5BWK - chains U and V of the 24 polymer chains in the assembly; structure by X-ray diffraction, 6.00 A resolution (low resolution: residue-level contacts below are approximate; hydrogen-bond / salt-bridge calls are withheld).

Chain U:
Name: Golgi to ER traffic protein 4
From: Saccharomyces cerevisiae (strain ATCC 204508 / S288c)
UniProt: Q12125 (GET4_YEAST); residues 11-311 here = UniProt positions 11-311
Chain sequence (319 residues; each row starts with the number of its first residue):
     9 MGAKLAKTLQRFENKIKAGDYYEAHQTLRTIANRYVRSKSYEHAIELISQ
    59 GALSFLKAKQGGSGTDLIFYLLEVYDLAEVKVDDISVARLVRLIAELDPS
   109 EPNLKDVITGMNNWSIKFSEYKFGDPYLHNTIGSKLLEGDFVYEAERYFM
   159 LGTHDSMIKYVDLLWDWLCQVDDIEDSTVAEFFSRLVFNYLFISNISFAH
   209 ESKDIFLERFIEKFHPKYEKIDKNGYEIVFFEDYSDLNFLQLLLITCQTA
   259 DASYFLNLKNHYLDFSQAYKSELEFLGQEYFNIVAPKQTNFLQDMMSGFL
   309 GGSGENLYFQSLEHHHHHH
Disordered / not traced: 300-327
Construct notes: initiating methionine (9); expression tag (10, 312-327); conflict Ala258 (Lys in Q12125), Ala260 (Lys in Q12125)

Chain V:
Name: Ubiquitin-like protein MDY2
From: Saccharomyces cerevisiae (strain ATCC 204508 / S288c)
UniProt: Q12285 (MDY2_YEAST); residue numbers follow UniProt; this construct covers 1-56
Chain sequence (56 residues; each row starts with the number of its first residue):
     1 MSTSASGPEHEFVSKFLTLATLTEPKLPKSYTKPLKDVTNLGVPLPTLKY
    51 KYKQNR
Disordered / not traced: 1-2

How chain U and chain V interact:
Pairs across the interface - 103 pairs, chain U then chain V:
  Glu128(U) - Lys36(V)
  Tyr129(U) - Leu35(V)
  Tyr129(U) - Lys36(V)
  Lys130(U) - Thr39(V)
  Phe131(U) - Thr39(V)
  Phe131(U) - Leu41(V)
  Pro134(U) - Leu35(V)
  Leu145(U) - Tyr52(V)
  Leu145(U) - Gln54(V)
  Glu146(U) - Gln54(V)
  Asp148(U) - Tyr52(V)
  Asp148(U) - Lys53(V)
  Asp148(U) - Gln54(V)
  Val150(U) - Tyr52(V)
  Tyr151(U) - Thr47(V)
  Tyr151(U) - Leu48(V)
  Arg155(U) - Leu41(V)
  Leu159(U) - Leu35(V)
  Leu159(U) - Leu41(V)
  Leu171(U) - Tyr52(V)
  Trp175(U) - Leu48(V)
  Trp175(U) - Tyr50(V)
  Trp175(U) - Lys51(V)
  Trp175(U) - Tyr52(V)
  Gln178(U) - Lys51(V)
  Gln178(U) - Tyr52(V)
  Gln178(U) - Lys53(V)
  Val179(U) - Tyr50(V)
  Thr186(U) - Tyr50(V)
  Glu189(U) - Leu48(V)
  Phe190(U) - Leu48(V)
  Phe190(U) - Tyr50(V)
  Arg193(U) - Leu45(V)
  Arg193(U) - Pro46(V)
  Arg193(U) - Leu48(V)
  Phe196(U) - Leu45(V)
  Asn197(U) - Leu45(V)
  Phe200(U) - Leu41(V)
  Phe200(U) - Gly42(V)
  Phe200(U) - Val43(V)
  Ile201(U) - Lys33(V)
  Ser202(U) - Tyr31(V)
  Ser202(U) - Thr32(V)
  Ser202(U) - Lys33(V)
  Asn203(U) - Tyr31(V)
  Asn203(U) - Thr32(V)
  Ile204(U) - Pro28(V)
  Ile204(U) - Lys29(V)
  Ile204(U) - Tyr31(V)
  Ser205(U) - Lys29(V)
  Ser205(U) - Tyr31(V)
  Ser205(U) - Thr32(V)
  His208(U) - Lys29(V)
  Glu227(U) - His10(V)
  Ile229(U) - His10(V)
  Ile229(U) - Ser14(V)
  Ile229(U) - Leu17(V)
  Lys231(U) - Ser14(V)
  Lys231(U) - Leu17(V)
  Lys231(U) - Thr18(V)
  Lys231(U) - Thr21(V)
  Asn232(U) - Thr18(V)
  Asn232(U) - Thr21(V)
  Asn232(U) - Leu22(V)
  Gly233(U) - Lys29(V)
  Tyr234(U) - Leu17(V)
  Tyr234(U) - Thr21(V)
  Tyr234(U) - Pro25(V)
  Tyr234(U) - Lys29(V)
  Ile236(U) - Val13(V)
  Ile236(U) - Leu17(V)
  Phe238(U) - Ser6(V)
  Phe238(U) - Glu9(V)
  Phe238(U) - His10(V)
  Phe238(U) - Val13(V)
  Glu240(U) - Ser6(V)
  Ser243(U) - Glu9(V)
  Asn246(U) - Glu9(V)
  Leu250(U) - Phe12(V)
  Leu250(U) - Val13(V)
  Leu250(U) - Phe16(V)
  Ile253(U) - Leu17(V)
  Thr254(U) - Phe16(V)
  Gln256(U) - Pro25(V)
  Gln256(U) - Lys26(V)
  Gln256(U) - Leu27(V)
  Gln256(U) - Pro28(V)
  Gln256(U) - Lys29(V)
  Thr257(U) - Ala20(V)
  Thr257(U) - Pro25(V)
  Thr257(U) - Lys26(V)
  Ala258(U) - Lys26(V)
  Tyr262(U) - Phe16(V)
  Tyr262(U) - Leu19(V)
  Leu266(U) - Phe16(V)
  His269(U) - Phe12(V)
  Tyr270(U) - Glu9(V)
  Tyr270(U) - Phe12(V)
  Tyr270(U) - Val13(V)
  Ser279(U) - Val43(V)
  Phe283(U) - Asn40(V)
  Phe283(U) - Gly42(V)
  Tyr288(U) - Leu27(V)
Interface residues without a listed pair, chain U (61 interface residues in all): Glu154, Met158, Gly160, Asp230, Glu235, Cys255, Asn265, Glu280
Interface residues without a listed pair, chain V (42 interface residues in all): Thr3, Ser30, Val38, Pro44, Asn55

In short:
61 residues of chain U and 42 residues of chain V are in contact.
Chain U is Golgi to ER traffic protein 4 and chain V is Ubiquitin-like protein MDY2, both from Saccharomyces
cerevisiae (strain ATCC 204508 / S288c); the structure, 6.0 A Crystal structure of a Get3-Get4-Get5
intermediate complex from S.cerevisiae, was determined by X-ray diffraction, deposited together with 5BW8.
